Entry 3EXH (X-ray diffraction, 2.44 A resolution); this record covers chains B and D of the 4 polymer chains in the assembly.

== Chain B (and D) ==
Name: Pyruvate dehydrogenase E1 component subunit beta, mitochondrial
Organism: Homo sapiens
Notes: EC 1.2.4.1; fragment: E1p-beta; chain D of this document is another copy of the same molecule, construct and numbering; everything in this record applies to it too
Reference sequence: P11177 (ODPB_HUMAN); residues 1-329 here correspond to UniProt positions 31-359 (UniProt number = residue number + 30)
Sequence (329 residues; numbered 1 to 329; the number before each row is that of its first residue):
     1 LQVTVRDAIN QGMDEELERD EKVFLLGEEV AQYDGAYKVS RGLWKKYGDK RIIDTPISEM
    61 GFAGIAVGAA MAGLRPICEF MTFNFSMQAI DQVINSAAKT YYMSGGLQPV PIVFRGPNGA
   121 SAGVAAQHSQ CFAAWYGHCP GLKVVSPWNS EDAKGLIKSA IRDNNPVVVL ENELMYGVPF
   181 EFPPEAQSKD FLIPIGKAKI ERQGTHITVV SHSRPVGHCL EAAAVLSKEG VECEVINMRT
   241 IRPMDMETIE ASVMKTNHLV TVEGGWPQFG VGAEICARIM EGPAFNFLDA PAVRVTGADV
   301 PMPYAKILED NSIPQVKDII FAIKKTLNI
Curated features (UniProtKB/Swiss-Prot):
  - binding site (thiamine diphosphate): Glu59
  - binding site (K(+)): Ile112, Ala160, Ile161, Asp163, Asn165
  - site: Asp289 (Important for interaction with DLAT)
  - modified residue: Tyr37 (Phosphotyrosine), Lys324 (N6-acetyllysine)
Metal / ion sites: K+: Ala160, Ile161, Asp163
Residues lining bound ligands: thiamine diphosphate (TPP): Glu28, Ile57, Glu59, Met81, Phe85, Gln88, His128

== Interface between chain B and chain D ==
Residue-residue contacts (100; chain B residue first):
  Met60(B) - Gln88(D)
  Met87(B) - Met87(D)
  Met87(B) - Ile90(D)
  Met87(B) - Asp91(D)
  Met87(B) - Asn95(D)
  Gln88(B) - Met60(D)
  Ile90(B) - Met87(D)
  Ile90(B) - Ile90(D)  hydrophobic
  Ile90(B) - Trp135(D)  hydrophobic
  Asp91(B) - Met87(D)
  Ile94(B) - Met87(D)  hydrophobic
  Ile94(B) - Gln130(D)
  Asn95(B) - Met87(D)
  Asn95(B) - Gln127(D)  hydrogen bond (backbone-side chain)
  Lys99(B) - Ala126(D)  hydrogen bond (side chain-backbone)
  Lys99(B) - Gln127(D)
  Lys99(B) - Gln130(D)  hydrogen bond
  Lys99(B) - Trp266(D)
  Lys99(B) - Pro301(D)
  Tyr102(B) - Pro301(D)
  Tyr102(B) - Pro303(D)
  Met103(B) - Ala126(D)  hydrophobic
  Met103(B) - Gln127(D)
  Ala126(B) - Lys99(D)  hydrogen bond (backbone-side chain)
  Ala126(B) - Met103(D)  hydrophobic
  Gln127(B) - Asn95(D)  hydrogen bond (side chain-backbone)
  Gln127(B) - Met103(D)
  Gln130(B) - Ile94(D)
  Gln130(B) - Lys99(D)  hydrogen bond
  Ala134(B) - Phe269(D)
  Trp135(B) - Ile90(D)  hydrophobic
  Trp135(B) - Trp135(D)  hydrogen bond (side chain-backbone)
  Trp135(B) - His138(D)
  Trp135(B) - Cys139(D)  hydrophobic
  Gly137(B) - Phe269(D)
  His138(B) - Trp135(D)
  His138(B) - Trp266(D)
  His138(B) - Gln268(D)  hydrogen bond (side chain-backbone)
  His138(B) - Phe269(D)
  Cys139(B) - Trp135(D)  hydrophobic
  Cys139(B) - Trp266(D)  hydrophobic
  Pro140(B) - Trp266(D)
  Pro140(B) - Asp299(D)
  Pro140(B) - Val300(D)
  Pro140(B) - Pro301(D)
  Ile241(B) - Phe269(D)  hydrophobic
  Arg242(B) - Gln268(D)
  Arg242(B) - Asp299(D)  salt bridge
  Met244(B) - Phe269(D)  hydrophobic
  Trp266(B) - Lys99(D)
  Trp266(B) - His138(D)
  Trp266(B) - Pro140(D)
  Pro267(B) - Glu274(D)
  Gln268(B) - His138(D)  hydrogen bond (backbone-side chain)
  Gln268(B) - Arg242(D)
  Gln268(B) - Glu274(D)
  Gln268(B) - Arg278(D)  hydrogen bond
  Phe269(B) - Ala134(D)
  Phe269(B) - Gly137(D)
  Phe269(B) - His138(D)
  Phe269(B) - Ile241(D)  hydrophobic
  Phe269(B) - Met244(D)  hydrophobic
  Phe269(B) - Phe269(D)
  Phe269(B) - Gly270(D)
  Phe269(B) - Val271(D)  hydrophobic
  Phe269(B) - Glu274(D)  hydrogen bond (backbone-side chain)
  Gly270(B) - His138(D)
  Gly270(B) - Phe269(D)
  Val271(B) - Phe269(D)  hydrophobic
  Ala273(B) - Ala273(D)
  Ala273(B) - Glu274(D)
  Ala273(B) - Ala277(D)  hydrophobic
  Glu274(B) - Pro267(D)
  Glu274(B) - Gln268(D)
  Glu274(B) - Phe269(D)  hydrogen bond (side chain-backbone)
  Glu274(B) - Ala273(D)
  Glu274(B) - Arg294(D)  salt bridge
  Ala277(B) - Ala273(D)  hydrophobic
  Ala277(B) - Arg294(D)
  Arg278(B) - Gln268(D)
  Met280(B) - Cys276(D)
  Met280(B) - Met280(D)  hydrophobic
  Met280(B) - Pro291(D)
  Met280(B) - Ala292(D)
  Glu281(B) - Val293(D)
  Glu281(B) - Arg294(D)  salt bridge
  Phe285(B) - Met280(D)  hydrophobic
  Phe285(B) - Pro291(D)  hydrophobic
  Leu288(B) - Met280(D)  hydrophobic
  Pro291(B) - Met280(D)
  Ala292(B) - Met280(D)  hydrophobic
  Arg294(B) - Glu274(D)  salt bridge
  Arg294(B) - Ala277(D)
  Arg294(B) - Glu281(D)  salt bridge
  Asp299(B) - Pro140(D)
  Asp299(B) - Arg242(D)  salt bridge
  Val300(B) - Pro140(D)
  Pro301(B) - Tyr102(D)
  Pro301(B) - Pro140(D)
  Pro303(B) - Tyr102(D)
Also at the interface, not in a pair above, chain B (49 interface residues in all): Asn84, Ser96, Cys131, Cys276, Val293, Met302
Also at the interface, not in a pair above, chain D (49 interface residues in all): Asn84, Ser96, Cys131, Phe285, Leu288, Met302

== In short ==
Chain B and chain D each contribute 49 residues to their interface, with 12 hydrogen bonds and 6 salt bridges.
Among the polar pairs are Arg242(B)-Asp299(D), Glu274(B)-Arg294(D) and Glu281(B)-Arg294(D). Bound to chain B:
thiamine diphosphate.
Both chains are Pyruvate dehydrogenase E1 component subunit beta, mitochondrial (Homo sapiens). Entry 3EXH
(Crystal structure of the pyruvate dehydrogenase (E1p) component of human pyruvate dehydrogenase complex) was
determined by X-ray diffraction (same publication as 3EXE, 3EXF, 3EXG and 3EXI).
